Entry 6F3R (X-ray diffraction, 1.90 A resolution); this record covers chain A.

[Chain A]
Protein: Glycogen phosphorylase, muscle form
From: Oryctolagus cuniculus
Notes: EC 2.4.1.1
UniProtKB: P00489 (PYGM_RABIT); residues 0-842 here correspond to UniProt positions 1-843 (UniProt number = residue number + 1)
Amino-acid sequence (843 residues; row label = number of the first residue in the row; numbering starts at 0):
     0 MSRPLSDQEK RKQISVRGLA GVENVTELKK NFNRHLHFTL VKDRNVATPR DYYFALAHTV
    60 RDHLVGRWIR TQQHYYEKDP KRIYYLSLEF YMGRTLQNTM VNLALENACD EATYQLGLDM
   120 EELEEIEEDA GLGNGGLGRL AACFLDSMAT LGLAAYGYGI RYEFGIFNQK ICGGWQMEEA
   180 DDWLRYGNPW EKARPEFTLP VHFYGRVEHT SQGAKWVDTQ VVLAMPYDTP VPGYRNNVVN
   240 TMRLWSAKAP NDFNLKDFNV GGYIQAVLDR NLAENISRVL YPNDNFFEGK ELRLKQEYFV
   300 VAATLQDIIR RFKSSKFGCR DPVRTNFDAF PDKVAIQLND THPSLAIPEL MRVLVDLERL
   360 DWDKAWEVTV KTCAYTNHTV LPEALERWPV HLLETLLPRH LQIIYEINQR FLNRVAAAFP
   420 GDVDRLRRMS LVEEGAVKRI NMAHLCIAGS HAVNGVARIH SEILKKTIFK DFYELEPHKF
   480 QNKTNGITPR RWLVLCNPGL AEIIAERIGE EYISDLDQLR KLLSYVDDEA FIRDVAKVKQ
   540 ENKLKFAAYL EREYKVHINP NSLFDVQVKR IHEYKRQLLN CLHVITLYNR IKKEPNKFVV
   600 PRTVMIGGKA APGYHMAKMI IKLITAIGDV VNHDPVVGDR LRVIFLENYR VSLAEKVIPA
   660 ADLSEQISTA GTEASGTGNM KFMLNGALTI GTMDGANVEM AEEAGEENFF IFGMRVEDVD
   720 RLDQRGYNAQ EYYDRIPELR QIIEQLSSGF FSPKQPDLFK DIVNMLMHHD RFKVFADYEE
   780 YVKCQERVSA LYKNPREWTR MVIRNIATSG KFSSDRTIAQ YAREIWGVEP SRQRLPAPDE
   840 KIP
Disordered / not traced: 0-11, 255-260, 315-323, 837-842
Curated features (UniProtKB/Swiss-Prot):
  - binding site (AMP): D42, Y75, R309 to C318
  - site: C108 (Involved in the association of subunits), C142 (Involved in the association of subunits), Y155 (Can be labeled by an AMP analog)
  - modified residue: S1 (N-acetylserine), S14 (Phosphoserine), Y203 (Phosphotyrosine), Y226 (Phosphotyrosine), S429 (Phosphoserine), Y472 (Phosphotyrosine), S513 (Phosphoserine), K680 (N6-(pyridoxal phosphate)lysine), S746 (Phosphoserine), S747 (Phosphoserine)
Covalent attachments: pyridoxal phosphate (PLP) linked to K680
Ligand contacts:
  - 10c (CKZ; (2S,3R,4R,5S,6R)-2-[5-(9H-fluoren-2-yl)-4H-1,2,4-triazol-3-yl]-6-(hydroxymethyl)oxane-3,4,5-triol): E88, N133, G135, L136, L139, Y280, N282, D283, N284, F285, F286, R292, H341, H377, T378, A383, V455, N484, Y573, E672, A673, S674, G675, T676
  - pyridoxal phosphate (PLP): Y90, G134, G135, R138, W491, V567, K568, K574, Y648, R649, V650, A653, Q665, E672, G675, T676, G677

[Summary]
Bound to chain A: 10c. Covalently linked pyridoxal phosphate: at K680. From UniProt: 12 AMP-binding residues.
Chain A is Glycogen phosphorylase, muscle form (Oryctolagus cuniculus); the structure, The crystal structure
of Glycogen Phosphorylase in complex with 10c, was determined by X-ray diffraction together with 6F3J, 6F3L,
6F3S and 6F3U from the same study.
